PDB entry 8G4P | X-ray diffraction, 2.25 A resolution | chains C and E of the 5 polymer chains in the assembly

Chain C:
Protein: 13t1 Fab heavy chain
Organism: Homo sapiens
Notes: antibody fragment or engineered binder
Chain sequence (231 residues; numbered 1 to 231; the number before each row is that of its first residue):
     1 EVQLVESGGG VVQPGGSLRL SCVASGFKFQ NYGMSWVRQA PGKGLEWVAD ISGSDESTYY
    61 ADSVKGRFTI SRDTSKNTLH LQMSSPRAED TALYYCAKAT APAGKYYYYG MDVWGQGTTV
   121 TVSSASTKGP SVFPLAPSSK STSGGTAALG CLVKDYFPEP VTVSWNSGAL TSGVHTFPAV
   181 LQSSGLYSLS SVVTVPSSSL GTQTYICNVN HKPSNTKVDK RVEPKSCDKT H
Unresolved in the structure: 226-231
Disulfides: Cys-22/Cys-96, Cys-151/Cys-207

Chain E:
Protein: Ara h 2 allergen
Organism: Arachis hypogaea
UniProtKB: A0A445BYI5 (A0A445BYI5_ARAHY); residue numbers follow UniProt; this construct covers 31-160
Chain sequence (135 residues; row label = number of the first residue in the row):
    26 GSAAARRCQS QLERANLRPC EQHLMQKIQR DEDSYERDPY SPSQDPYSPS PYDRRGAGSS
    86 QHQERCCNEL NEFENNQRCM CEALQQIMEN QSDRLQGRQQ EQQFKRELRN LPQQCGLRAP
   146 QRCDLDVESG GRDRY
Unresolved in the structure: 26-29, 57-84, 152-160
Disulfides: Cys-33/Cys-104, Cys-45/Cys-91, Cys-92/Cys-140, Cys-106/Cys-148
Construct notes: expression tag (26-30)

How chain C and chain E interact:
Pairs across the interface - 25 pairs, chain C then chain E:
  Ser-52(C) / Glu-38(E)  hydrogen bond
  Ser-54(C) / Gln-34(E)
  Ser-54(C) / Ser-35(E)
  Ser-54(C) / Glu-38(E)  hydrogen bond
  Asp-55(C) / Ser-35(E)  hydrogen bond
  Ala-103(C) / Glu-38(E)
  Gly-104(C) / Gln-34(E)
  Gly-104(C) / Leu-37(E)
  Gly-104(C) / Glu-38(E)  hydrogen bond (backbone-side chain)
  Gly-104(C) / Gln-111(E)  hydrogen bond (backbone-side chain)
  Lys-105(C) / Leu-37(E)
  Lys-105(C) / Glu-38(E)
  Lys-105(C) / Gln-111(E)
  Lys-105(C) / Glu-114(E)  salt bridge
  Tyr-106(C) / Leu-37(E)  hydrogen bond (backbone-backbone)
  Tyr-106(C) / Ala-40(E)
  Tyr-106(C) / Leu-42(E)  hydrophobic
  Tyr-106(C) / Glu-46(E)  hydrogen bond
  Tyr-106(C) / Gln-111(E)  hydrogen bond (backbone-side chain)
  Tyr-106(C) / Ile-112(E)
  Tyr-106(C) / Asn-115(E)
  Tyr-107(C) / Gln-111(E)
  Tyr-107(C) / Glu-114(E)  hydrogen bond
  Tyr-107(C) / Asn-115(E)
  Tyr-109(C) / Asn-115(E)  hydrogen bond
Other interface residues (no listed pair), chain C (10 interface residues in all): Tyr-59
Other interface residues (no listed pair), chain E (13 interface residues in all): Arg-39, Arg-43

In short:
10 residues of chain C and 13 residues of chain E are in contact; the contacts include 10 hydrogen bonds and 1
salt bridge. Polar contacts include Lys-105(C)/Glu-114(E), Ser-52(C)/Glu-38(E) and Ser-54(C)/Glu-38(E).
Chain C is 13t1 Fab heavy chain (Homo sapiens) and chain E is Ara h 2 allergen (Arachis hypogaea); the
structure, Crystal structure of the peanut allergen Ara h 2 bound by two neutralizing antibodies 13T1 and ...,
was determined by X-ray diffraction.
